8E6W - chains 8 and e of the 7 polymer chains in the assembly; structure by electron microscopy, 4.27 A resolution (low resolution: residue-level contacts below are approximate; hydrogen-bond / salt-bridge calls are withheld).

== Chain 8 ==
Molecule: lambda-tR1 rut RNA
Sequence (60 nucleotides; each row starts with the number of its first residue; numbering starts at 0):
     0 UAACCCCGCUCUUACACAUUCCAGCCCUGAAAAAGGGCAUCAAAUUAAAC
    50 CACACCUAUG
Not modelled in the structure: 0, 59

== Chain e ==
Name: Transcription termination factor Rho
Organism: Escherichia coli
Notes: EC 3.6.4.-
UniProt: A0A0A0GPI6 (A0A0A0GPI6_ECOLX); residues 1-419 here correspond to UniProt positions 25-443 (UniProt number = residue number + 24)
Chain sequence (419 residues; each row starts with the number of its first residue):
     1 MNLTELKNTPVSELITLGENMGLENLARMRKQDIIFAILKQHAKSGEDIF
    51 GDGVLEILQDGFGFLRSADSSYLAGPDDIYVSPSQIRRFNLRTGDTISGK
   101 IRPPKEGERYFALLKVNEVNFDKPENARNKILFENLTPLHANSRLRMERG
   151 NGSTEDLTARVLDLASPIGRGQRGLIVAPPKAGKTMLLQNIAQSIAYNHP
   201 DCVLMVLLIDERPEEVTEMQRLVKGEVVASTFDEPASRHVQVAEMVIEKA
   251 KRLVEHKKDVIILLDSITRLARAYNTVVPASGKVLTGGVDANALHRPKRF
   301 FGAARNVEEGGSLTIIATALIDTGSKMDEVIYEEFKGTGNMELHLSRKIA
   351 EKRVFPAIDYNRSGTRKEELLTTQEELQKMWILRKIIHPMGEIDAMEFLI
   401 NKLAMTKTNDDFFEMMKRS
Not modelled in the structure: 418-419
Metal / ion sites: beryllium trifluoride ion: Lys-184 (together with ADP)
Ligand contacts:
  - ADP / beryllium trifluoride: Thr-158, Pro-179, Pro-180, Lys-181, Ala-182, Gly-183, Lys-184, Thr-185, Met-186, Leu-320, Phe-355
  - ADP / beryllium trifluoride: Gly-337, Thr-365, Arg-366, Lys-367

== Chain 8 / chain e interface ==
Pairs across the interface (28; chain 8 residue first):
  C49(8) with Arg-87(e)
  C50(8) with Arg-87(e)
  A51(8) with Ser-84(e); Arg-87(e); Arg-88(e)
  C52(8) with Gln-85(e); Arg-88(e); Phe-89(e); Leu-114(e)
  A53(8) with Ser-82(e); Gln-85(e); Arg-102(e); Ala-112(e); Leu-113(e); Leu-114(e)
  C54(8) with Tyr-80(e); Ser-82(e); Arg-102(e); Glu-108(e); Ala-112(e)
  C55(8) with Tyr-80(e); Glu-108(e); Ala-112(e)
  U56(8) with Phe-62(e); Gly-107(e); Arg-109(e); Tyr-110(e)
  A57(8) with Arg-109(e)
Other interface residues (no listed pair), chain e (18 interface residues in all): Phe-111, Lys-115

== Summary ==
The interface between chain 8 and chain e involves 9 residues on one side and 18 on the other. Bound to chain
e: ADP / beryllium trifluoride.
Chain 8 is lambda-tR1 rut RNA and chain e is Transcription termination factor Rho (Escherichia coli); the
structure, Escherichia coli Rho-dependent transcription pre-termination complex containing 18 nt long RNA
spacer, lambda-tR1 rut RNA, Mg-ADP-BeF3 ..., was determined by electron microscopy, deposited together with
8E3F, 8E3H, 8E5K, 8E5L, 8E5O, 8E5P and 3 further entries.
